3ENZ - chains E and F of the 6 polymer chains in the assembly; structure by X-ray diffraction, 2.03 A resolution.

Chain E (and F):
Protein: Purine nucleoside phosphorylase
From: Plasmodium falciparum
Notes: EC 2.4.2.1; chain F of this document is another copy of the same molecule, construct and numbering; everything in this record applies to it too
UniProtKB: Q8I3X4 (Q8I3X4_PLAF7); numbering as in UniProt (aligned over 1-245)
Amino-acid sequence (253 residues; numbered 1 to 253; the number before each row is that of its first residue):
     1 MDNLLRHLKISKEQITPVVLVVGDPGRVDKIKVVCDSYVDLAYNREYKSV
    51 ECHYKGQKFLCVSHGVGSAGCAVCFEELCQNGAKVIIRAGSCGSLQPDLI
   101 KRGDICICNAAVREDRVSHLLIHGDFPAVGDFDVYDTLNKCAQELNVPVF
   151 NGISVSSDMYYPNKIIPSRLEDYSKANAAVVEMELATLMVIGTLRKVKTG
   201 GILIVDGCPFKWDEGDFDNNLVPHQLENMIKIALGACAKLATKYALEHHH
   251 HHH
Disordered / not traced: 1-2, 246-253
Sequence notes: expression tag (246-253)
UniProt features mapped onto this chain:
  - active site: Asp-206 (Proton donor)
  - binding site (a purine D-ribonucleoside): His-7, Met-183, Glu-184
  - binding site (phosphate): Gly-23 to Arg-27, Arg-45, Arg-88 to Ser-91
  - mutagenesis: His-7 (H7A: Slight decrease in catalytic activity towards inosine and 5'-methylthioinosine; H7F: 23-fold decrease in catalytic efficiency for inosine as substrate ...), Arg-45 (R45A: 1300-fold decrease in catalytic efficiency for inosine as substrate. Loss of catalytic activity towards 5'-methylthioinosine), Tyr-47 (Y47A: 790-fold decrease in catalytic efficiency for inosine as substrate. 4000-fold decrease in catalytic efficiency for 5'-methylthioinosine as substrate), Val-66 (V66A: No effect on catalytic activity towards inosine. Slight increase in catalytic efficiency with 5'-methylthioinosine as substrate ...), Val-73 (V73A: Slight decrease in catalytic efficiency with inosine or 5'-methylthioinosine as substrates; V73F: Loss of catalytic activity towards inosine and 5'-methylthioinosine ...), Tyr-160 (Y160A: 680-fold decrease in catalytic efficiency with inosine as substrate. 200-fold decrease in catalytic efficiency with 5'-methylthioinosine as substrate ...), Val-181 (V181D: 4-fold decrease in catalytic efficiency with inosine as substrate. Reduced affinity for DADMe-ImmG inhibitor), Met-183 (M183A: 20-fold decrease in affinity for inosine. Loss of catalytic activity towards 5'-methylthioinosine; M183L: 17300-fold decrease in catalytic efficiency with inosine as substrate ...), Asp-206 (D206A: 200-fold decrease in catalytic efficiency with inosine as substrate. Loss of catalytic activity towards 5'-methylthioinosine)
Metal / ion sites: Na+: Glu-46, Val-66 (shared with 2 residues of chain C)
Residues lining bound ligands:
  - arsenate (ART): Val-22, Gly-23, Asp-24, Arg-27, His-64, Arg-88, Ala-89, Gly-90, Ser-91, Glu-184
  - hypoxanthine (HPA): Ser-91, Cys-92, Gly-93, Tyr-160, Val-181, Glu-182, Met-183, Asp-206, Pro-209, Trp-212
  - 1,4-anhydro-D-ribitol (R1X): Gly-65, Val-66, Gly-67, Arg-88, Ser-91, Tyr-160, Glu-182, Met-183, Glu-184
What the authors report for this chain:
  - binding site for arsenate: Gly-23, Arg-27, Arg-45, Arg-88, Ser-91
  - conformationally variable residues (side-chain flip): Arg-27
  - catalytic residues: Arg-27, Asp-206 (proposed by the authors, not directly observed)
  - binding site for hypoxanthine: Asp-206, Pro-209, Trp-212
  - binding site for 1,4-anhydro-D-ribitol: Glu-184

Interface between chain E and chain F:
Contacting residue pairs (63):
  Ala-110(E) / Pro-127(F)  hydrophobic
  Ala-110(E) / Val-129(F)  hydrophobic
  Ala-111(E) / Pro-127(F)
  Val-112(E) / Asp-125(F)
  Val-112(E) / Phe-126(F)  hydrophobic
  Val-112(E) / Pro-127(F)
  Arg-113(E) / Asp-125(F)  hydrogen bond (backbone-backbone)
  Glu-114(E) / Asp-125(F)
  His-119(E) / Asp-125(F)  salt bridge
  Ile-122(E) / Tyr-173(F)  hydrophobic
  Ile-122(E) / Ala-176(F)  hydrophobic
  His-123(E) / Arg-169(F)
  His-123(E) / Asp-172(F)  salt bridge
  His-123(E) / Tyr-173(F)
  Gly-124(E) / Gly-124(F)
  Asp-125(E) / Val-112(F)
  Asp-125(E) / Arg-113(F)  hydrogen bond (backbone-backbone)
  Asp-125(E) / Glu-114(F)
  Asp-125(E) / His-119(F)  salt bridge
  Asp-125(E) / Arg-169(F)  salt bridge
  Asp-125(E) / Tyr-173(F)
  Phe-126(E) / Val-112(F)  hydrophobic
  Phe-126(E) / Ile-153(F)  hydrophobic
  Phe-126(E) / Tyr-173(F)  hydrophobic
  Phe-126(E) / Ala-176(F)
  Pro-127(E) / Ala-110(F)  hydrophobic
  Pro-127(E) / Ala-111(F)
  Pro-127(E) / Ala-128(F)
  Pro-127(E) / Ile-153(F)  hydrophobic
  Ala-128(E) / Pro-127(F)
  Val-129(E) / Asn-109(F)
  Val-129(E) / Ala-110(F)  hydrophobic
  Val-129(E) / Val-129(F)  hydrophobic
  Gly-130(E) / Asn-109(F)
  Phe-132(E) / Asn-109(F)
  Phe-132(E) / Val-129(F)  hydrophobic
  Phe-132(E) / Gly-130(F)
  Phe-132(E) / Phe-132(F)  hydrophobic
  Phe-132(E) / Tyr-135(F)  hydrophobic
  Tyr-135(E) / Phe-132(F)  hydrophobic
  Asp-136(E) / Phe-132(F)
  Ile-153(E) / Phe-126(F)  hydrophobic
  Ile-153(E) / Val-129(F)  hydrophobic
  Ile-153(E) / Thr-193(F)
  Arg-169(E) / His-123(F)
  Arg-169(E) / Asp-125(F)  salt bridge
  Asp-172(E) / His-123(F)  salt bridge
  Tyr-173(E) / His-123(F)
  Tyr-173(E) / Asp-125(F)
  Tyr-173(E) / Phe-126(F)  hydrophobic
  Ala-176(E) / Ile-122(F)  hydrophobic
  Ala-176(E) / Phe-126(F)
  Ala-176(E) / Thr-193(F)
  Ala-176(E) / Leu-194(F)  hydrophobic
  Asn-177(E) / Thr-193(F)  hydrogen bond (side chain-backbone)
  Asn-177(E) / Leu-194(F)  hydrogen bond (side chain-backbone)
  Asn-177(E) / Lys-196(F)
  Thr-193(E) / Ile-153(F)
  Thr-193(E) / Ala-176(F)
  Thr-193(E) / Asn-177(F)  hydrogen bond (backbone-side chain)
  Leu-194(E) / Ala-176(F)  hydrophobic
  Leu-194(E) / Asn-177(F)  hydrogen bond (backbone-side chain)
  Lys-196(E) / Asn-177(F)
Interface residues without a listed pair, chain E (29 interface residues in all): Asn-109, Arg-195
Interface residues without a listed pair, chain F (28 interface residues in all): Asp-131

Summary:
The interface between chain E and chain F involves 29 residues on one side and 28 on the other, with 6
hydrogen bonds and 6 salt bridges. Among the polar pairs are His-119(E)/Asp-125(F), His-123(E)/Asp-172(F) and
Asp-125(E)/Arg-169(F). From the paper: catalytic residues Arg-27(E) and Asp-206(E); a binding site for
arsenate at Gly-23(E), Arg-27(E) and Arg-45(E) among others.
Chain E and chain F are both Purine nucleoside phosphorylase (Plasmodium falciparum); the structure,
Arsenolytic structure of Plasmodium falciparum purine nucleoside phosphorylase with hypoxanthine, ribose and
arsenate ion, was determined by X-ray diffraction (same publication as 3EMV).
